8APJ - chains C1 and F1 of the 42 polymer chains in the assembly; structure by electron microscopy, 3.80 A resolution.

== Chain C1 ==
Protein: ATP synthase subunit alpha, mitochondrial
From: Trypanosoma brucei brucei
UniProt: Q9GS23 (ATPA_TRYBB); residue numbers follow UniProt; this construct covers 1-584
Chain sequence (584 residues; numbered 1 to 584; the number before each row is that of its first residue):
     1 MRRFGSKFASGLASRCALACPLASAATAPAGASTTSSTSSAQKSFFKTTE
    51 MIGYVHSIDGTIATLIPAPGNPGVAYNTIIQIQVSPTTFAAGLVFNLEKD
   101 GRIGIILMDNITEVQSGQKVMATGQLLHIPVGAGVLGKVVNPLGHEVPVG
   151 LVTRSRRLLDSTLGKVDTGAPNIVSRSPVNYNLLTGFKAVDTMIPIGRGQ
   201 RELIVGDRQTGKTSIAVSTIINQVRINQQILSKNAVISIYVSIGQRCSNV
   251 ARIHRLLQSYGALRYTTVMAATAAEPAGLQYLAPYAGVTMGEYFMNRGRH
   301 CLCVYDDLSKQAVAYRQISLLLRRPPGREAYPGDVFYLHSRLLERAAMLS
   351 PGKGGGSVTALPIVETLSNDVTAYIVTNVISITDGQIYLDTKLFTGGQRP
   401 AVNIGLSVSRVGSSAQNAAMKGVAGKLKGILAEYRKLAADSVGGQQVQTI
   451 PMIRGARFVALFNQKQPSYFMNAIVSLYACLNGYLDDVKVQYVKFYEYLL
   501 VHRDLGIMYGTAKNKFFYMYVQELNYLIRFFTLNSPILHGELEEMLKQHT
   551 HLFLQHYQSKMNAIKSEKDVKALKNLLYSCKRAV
Not modelled in the structure: 1-44, 152-160, 439-445
Bound ions: Mg2+: Thr213 (together with ATP)
Small-molecule neighbours:
  - ATP (adenosine-5'-triphosphate), molecule 1: Asp207, Arg208, Gln209, Thr210, Gly211, Lys212, Thr213, Ser214, Gln245, Phe394, Arg399, Pro400, Gln464, Lys465
  - ATP, molecule 2: Ile380, Ser381, Val408, Arg410
Curated features (UniProtKB/Swiss-Prot):
  - binding site (ATP): Asp207 to Ser214, Gln464
  - site: Leu159, Asp160 (Cleavage), Ser407 (Required for activity)

== Chain F1 ==
Protein: ATP synthase subunit beta, mitochondrial
From: Trypanosoma brucei brucei
Notes: EC 7.1.2.2
UniProt: Q9GPE9 (ATPB_TRYBB); numbering as in UniProt (aligned over 1-519)
Chain sequence (519 residues; row label = number of the first residue in the row):
     1 MLTRFRSAVLRGAVSITGARAASTAPVADHKGRVGHVSQVIGAVVDVHFA
    51 DGVPPVLTALDVVDKLGRDEPLTLEIVQHLDAHTGRCIAMQTTDLLKLKA
   101 KVVSTGGNISVPVGRETLGRIFNVLGDAIDQRGPVGEKLRMPIHAVAPKL
   151 ADQAAEDAVLTTGIKVIDLILPYCKGGKIGLFGGAGVGKTVIIMELINNV
   201 AKGHGGFSVFAGVGERTREGTDLYLEMMQSKVIDLKGESKCVLVYGQMNE
   251 PPGARARVAQSALTMAEYFRDVEGQDVLLFIDNIFRFTQANSEVSALLGR
   301 IPAAVGYQPTLAEDLGQLQERITSTTKGSITSVQAVYVPADDITDPAPAT
   351 TFSHLDATTVLDRAVAESGIYPAVNPLECASRIMDPDVISVDHYNVAQDV
   401 VQMLTKYRELQDIIAVLGIDELSEEDKLIVDRARKLVKFLSQPFQVAEVF
   451 TGMTGHYVQLDDTIDSFSGLLMGTYDQVPEMAFYMVGGINSVLEKAKKMA
   501 EEAAELEKMRRARVAQASS
Not modelled in the structure: 1-25, 514-519
Curated features (UniProtKB/Swiss-Prot):
  - binding site (ATP): Gly184 to Val191, Arg216

== Chain C1 / chain F1 interface ==
Residue-residue contacts (59; chain C1 residue first):
  His56(C1) with His79(F1); Leu80(F1); Asp81(F1); Ala82(F1)
  Ser57(C1) with His79(F1)
  Ile58(C1) with Gln78(F1); His79(F1), hydrogen bond (backbone-backbone)
  Asp59(C1) with Gln78(F1); Arg300(F1), salt bridge
  Gln115(C1) with Pro55(F1)
  Ser116(C1) with His79(F1), hydrogen bond (backbone-side chain); Asp81(F1), hydrogen bond (side chain-backbone); Ala82(F1), hydrogen bond (side chain-backbone)
  Val139(C1) with Leu150(F1), hydrophobic
  Val147(C1) with Leu150(F1), hydrophobic
  Pro148(C1) with Ala151(F1)
  Val149(C1) with Ala151(F1)
  Gly150(C1) with Ala151(F1)
  Arg208(C1) with Ile343(F1); Phe352(F1)
  Gln209(C1) with Phe352(F1); Leu355(F1)
  Gln245(C1) with Glu320(F1)
  Arg246(C1) with Lys178(F1); Glu320(F1); His354(F1), hydrogen bond (side chain-backbone); Asp356(F1), salt bridge
  Cys247(C1) with Leu150(F1), hydrophobic; Gln153(F1), hydrogen bond; Glu320(F1), hydrogen bond (backbone-side chain)
  Ala251(C1) with Leu150(F1), hydrophobic; Gln153(F1)
  Arg252(C1) with Asp157(F1), salt bridge; Arg382(F1)
  Arg255(C1) with Ala155(F1), hydrogen bond (side chain-backbone)
  Ala273(C1) with Glu320(F1)
  Ala274(C1) with Glu320(F1)
  Gln317(C1) with Pro309(F1); Thr310(F1); Glu313(F1), hydrogen bond
  Leu320(C1) with Ala303(F1), hydrophobic; Pro309(F1), hydrophobic
  Leu321(C1) with Arg300(F1)
  Arg323(C1) with Gly299(F1), hydrogen bond (side chain-backbone); Ile301(F1)
  Glu329(C1) with Ala304(F1)
  Ala330(C1) with Ala303(F1); Ala304(F1)
  Leu367(C1) with Thr344(F1)
  Ser368(C1) with Thr344(F1)
  Glu567(C1) with Met472(F1)
  Lys571(C1) with Ser468(F1); Met472(F1)
  Tyr578(C1) with Asn395(F1); Gln398(F1); Asp399(F1)
  Arg582(C1) with Asp385(F1), salt bridge; Pro386(F1); Asp387(F1), salt bridge
Interface residues without a listed pair, chain C1 (44 interface residues in all): Gly60, Gly117, Ser248, Val250, Pro276, Ala277, Val313, Arg316, Pro326, Lys465, Asn575
Interface residues without a listed pair, chain F1 (49 interface residues in all): Val53, Pro148, Lys149, Ala154, Glu156, Pro302, Ala312, Gly316, Gln317, Ser353, Tyr394, Arg432, Gly473

== Summary ==
44 residues of chain C1 face 49 of chain F1 across their interface; the contacts include 10 hydrogen bonds and
5 salt bridges. Among the polar pairs are Asp59(C1)-Arg300(F1), Arg246(C1)-Asp356(F1) and
Arg252(C1)-Asp157(F1). Chain C1 binds ATP.
Here chain C1 is ATP synthase subunit alpha, mitochondrial and chain F1 is ATP synthase subunit beta,
mitochondrial, both from Trypanosoma brucei brucei. Entry 8APJ (rotational state 2d of Trypanosoma brucei
mitochondrial ATP synthase) was determined by electron microscopy (same publication as 8AP6, 8AP7, 8AP8, 8AP9,
8APA, 8APB and 7 further entries).
